9OA1 - chains E and F of the 11 polymer chains in the assembly; structure by electron microscopy, 2.66 A resolution.

# Chain E (and F)
Name: Replicative DNA helicase
Organism: Escherichia coli
Notes: EC 3.6.4.12; chain F of this document is another copy of the same molecule, construct and numbering; everything in this record applies to it too
UniProt: P0ACB0 (DNAB_ECOLI); numbering as in UniProt (aligned over 1-471)
Amino-acid sequence (471 residues; row label = number of the first residue in the row):
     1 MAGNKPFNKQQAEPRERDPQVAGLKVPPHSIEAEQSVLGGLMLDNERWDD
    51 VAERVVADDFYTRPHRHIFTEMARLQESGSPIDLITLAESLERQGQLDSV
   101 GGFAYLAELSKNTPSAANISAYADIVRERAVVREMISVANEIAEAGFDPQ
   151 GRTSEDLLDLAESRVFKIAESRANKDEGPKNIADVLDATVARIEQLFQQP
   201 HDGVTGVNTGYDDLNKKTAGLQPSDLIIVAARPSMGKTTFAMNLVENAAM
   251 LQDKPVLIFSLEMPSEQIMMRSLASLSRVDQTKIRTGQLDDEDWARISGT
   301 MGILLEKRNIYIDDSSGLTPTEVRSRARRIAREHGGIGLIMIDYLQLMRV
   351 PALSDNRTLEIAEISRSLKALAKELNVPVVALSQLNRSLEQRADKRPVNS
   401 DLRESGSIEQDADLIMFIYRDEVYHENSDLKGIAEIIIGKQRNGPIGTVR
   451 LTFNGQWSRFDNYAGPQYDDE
Unresolved in the structure: 1-18, 469-471 (chain F: 1-23, 469-471)
Bound ions: Mg2+ site 1: Thr238, Glu262 (together with ADP); Mg2+ site 2: Arg442 (together with ADP) (shared with Thr238(F), Glu262(F) of chain F)
Small-molecule neighbours:
  - ADP (adenosine-5'-diphosphate), molecule 1: Arg232, Pro233, Ser234, Met235, Gly236, Lys237, Thr238, Thr239, Arg271, Gln281, Thr282, Arg285, Arg420, Gly455, Gln456
  - ADP, molecule 2: Arg442, Asn443, Gly444
UniProt features mapped onto this chain:
  - binding site (ATP): Ser234, Lys237, Thr238, Arg442
  - mutagenesis: Pro81 (P81H: About 100-fold increased survival following 3000 Gy ionizing radiation), Ala130 (A130V: In dnaB8, dnaB43, dnaB454; temperature sensitive, no DNA replication at 42 degrees Celsius in vivo, in vitro decreased helicase activity at 30, at 42 degrees Celius almost no helicase, no ...), Met242 (M242I: In dnaB70; temperature sensitive, no DNA replication at 42 degrees Celsius in vivo, in vitro 25% helicase activity at 30, further decreased helicase at 42 degrees Celius, low ATPase activity ...), Gly299 (G299D: In dnaB252; temperature sensitive, no DNA replication at 42 degrees Celsius in vivo, in vitro no change in pRNA synthesis, 5'-3' helicase activity or ATPase at either temperature)
What the authors report for this chain:
  - self-association interface (contacts with another copy of this molecule); pairs are residue here / residue on that copy: Ala183-Leu305

# How chain E and chain F interact
Residue-residue contacts (90):
  Val21(E) - Lys111(F)
  Ala22(E) - Lys111(F)
  Gly23(E) - Ser110(F)  hydrogen bond (backbone-side chain)
  Leu24(E) - Leu84(F)
  Leu24(E) - Phe103(F)  hydrophobic
  Leu24(E) - Ala107(F)  hydrophobic
  Leu24(E) - Lys111(F)
  Lys25(E) - Ile85(F)
  Val26(E) - Leu43(F)  hydrophobic
  Val26(E) - Ser110(F)
  Pro27(E) - Asp83(F)
  His29(E) - Asp83(F)  salt bridge
  Arg63(E) - Gly79(F)
  Arg63(E) - Arg332(F)  hydrogen bond (side chain-backbone)
  Arg63(E) - Glu333(F)
  Arg66(E) - Glu333(F)  salt bridge
  Thr70(E) - Arg308(F)
  Arg74(E) - Glu306(F)  hydrogen bond (side chain-backbone)
  Asn140(E) - Asp44(F)  hydrogen bond
  Asn140(E) - Arg47(F)  hydrogen bond (backbone-side chain)
  Phe147(E) - Ala117(F)
  Phe147(E) - Asn118(F)
  Gln150(E) - Pro351(F)
  Gln150(E) - Ala352(F)
  Gly151(E) - Pro351(F)
  Arg152(E) - Thr319(F)
  Arg152(E) - Pro351(F)
  Arg164(E) - Arg326(F)
  Glu177(E) - Ser315(F)  hydrogen bond
  Glu177(E) - Arg326(F)  salt bridge
  Gly178(E) - Asp313(F)
  Pro179(E) - Leu257(F)  hydrophobic
  Pro179(E) - Ile312(F)
  Pro179(E) - Asp313(F)
  Pro179(E) - Ile330(F)  hydrophobic
  Lys180(E) - Tyr311(F)
  Lys180(E) - Ile312(F)  hydrogen bond (backbone-backbone)
  Asn181(E) - Ile310(F)
  Asn181(E) - Tyr311(F)
  Ile182(E) - Leu304(F)  hydrophobic
  Ile182(E) - Ile310(F)  hydrogen bond (backbone-backbone)
  Val185(E) - Ser265(F)
  Val185(E) - Met269(F)  hydrophobic
  Leu186(E) - Met269(F)  hydrophobic
  Leu186(E) - Met301(F)  hydrophobic
  Leu186(E) - Leu305(F)  hydrophobic
  Ala188(E) - Glu266(F)
  Thr189(E) - Glu266(F)
  Thr189(E) - Met269(F)
  Thr189(E) - Met270(F)
  Val190(E) - Met301(F)  hydrophobic
  Leu196(E) - Arg285(F)
  Phe197(E) - Gly287(F)
  Asp225(E) - Gln267(F)
  Leu353(E) - Ser354(F)
  Leu359(E) - Asp355(F)
  Glu363(E) - Arg349(F)  salt bridge
  Arg366(E) - Gly317(F)
  Arg366(E) - Leu347(F)
  Arg366(E) - Arg349(F)
  Lys369(E) - Glu262(F)
  Ala370(E) - Ser316(F)
  Lys373(E) - Ser260(F)  hydrogen bond (side chain-backbone)
  Lys373(E) - Leu261(F)
  Lys373(E) - Glu262(F)
  Lys373(E) - Met263(F)  hydrogen bond (side chain-backbone)
  Lys373(E) - Pro264(F)
  Lys373(E) - Asp314(F)  hydrogen bond (side chain-backbone)
  Lys373(E) - Ser315(F)
  Asn399(E) - Arg387(F)  hydrogen bond (backbone-side chain)
  Ser400(E) - Arg387(F)  hydrogen bond (backbone-side chain)
  Leu402(E) - Arg387(F)  hydrogen bond (backbone-side chain)
  Arg403(E) - Arg387(F)
  Gly406(E) - Arg387(F)
  Glu409(E) - Arg232(F)  salt bridge
  Glu409(E) - Arg387(F)  salt bridge
  Gln410(E) - Arg232(F)
  Gln410(E) - Tyr344(F)
  Gln410(E) - Gln384(F)
  Gln410(E) - Leu385(F)  hydrogen bond (side chain-backbone)
  Asp411(E) - Tyr344(F)  hydrogen bond
  Asp411(E) - Leu347(F)
  Arg442(E) - Thr238(F)  hydrogen bond
  Arg442(E) - Glu262(F)  salt bridge
  Arg442(E) - Met263(F)  hydrogen bond
  Arg442(E) - Arg271(F)
  Asn443(E) - Gln267(F)  hydrogen bond
  Asn443(E) - Arg271(F)  hydrogen bond
  Asn443(E) - Gln281(F)
  Asn443(E) - Arg285(F)  hydrogen bond (backbone-side chain)
Other interface residues (no listed pair), chain E (61 interface residues in all): Tyr61, Ala73, Ala143, Glu144, Ala183, Arg192, Ile193, Thr205, Pro223, Ser224, Ser405, Lys440
Other interface residues (no listed pair), chain F (69 interface residues in all): Met42, Asp50, Pro81, Pro233, Ser234, Ile284, Leu318, Glu322, Arg329, Arg357, Glu390

# In short
Chain E and chain F form an interface of 61 and 69 residues respectively, with 21 hydrogen bonds and 7 salt
bridges. Polar contacts include His29(E)-Asp83(F), Arg66(E)-Glu333(F) and Glu177(E)-Arg326(F). Chain E binds
ADP. From UniProt: 4 ATP-binding residues and 4 mutagenesis sites on chain E. From the paper: a
self-association interface involving Ala183(E).
Chain E and chain F are both Replicative DNA helicase (Escherichia coli); the structure, Ecoli DnaB helicase
and Phage Lambda loader P with ADP-Mg in a 6:5 stoichiometry ratio, was determined by electron microscopy
(same publication as 8V9S and 9OA2).
